6ALQ - chain A; structure by X-ray diffraction, 1.67 A resolution.

[Chain A]
Name: Alpha-ketoglutarate-dependent L-arginine hydroxylase
Source organism: Streptomyces vinaceus
Notes: EC 1.14.11.41
UniProtKB: Q6WZB0 (ARGHX_STRVI); numbering as in UniProt (aligned over 1-358)
Sequence (394 residues; numbered -35 to 358; the number before each row is that of its first residue; numbers below 1 keep their minus sign (Met-35 is residue -35)):
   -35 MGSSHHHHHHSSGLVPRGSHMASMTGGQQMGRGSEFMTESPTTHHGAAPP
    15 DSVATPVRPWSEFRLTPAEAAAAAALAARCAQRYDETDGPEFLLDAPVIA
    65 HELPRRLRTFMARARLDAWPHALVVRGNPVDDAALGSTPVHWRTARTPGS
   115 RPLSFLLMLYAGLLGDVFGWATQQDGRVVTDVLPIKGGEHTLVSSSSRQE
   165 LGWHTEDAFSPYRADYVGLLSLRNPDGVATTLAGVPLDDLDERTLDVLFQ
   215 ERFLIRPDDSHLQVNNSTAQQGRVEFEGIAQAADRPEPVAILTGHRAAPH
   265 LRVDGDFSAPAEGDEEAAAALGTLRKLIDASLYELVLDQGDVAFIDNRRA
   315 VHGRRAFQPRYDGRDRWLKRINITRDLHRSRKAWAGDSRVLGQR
Unresolved in the structure: -35 to 21
Construct notes: initiating methionine (-35); expression tag (-34 to 0)
Metal / ion sites: Fe2+: His168, Glu170, His316 (together with succinic acid)
Small-molecule neighbours:
  - arginine (ARG): Gln137, Leu156, Val157, Ser158, Leu165, Gly166, Trp167, His168, Glu170, Asp222, Ser224, Asp268, Asp270, Phe271, Arg334
  - succinic acid (SIN): Val146, Leu165, His168, Glu170, Leu183, Thr194, His316, Gly317, Arg318, Arg330, Leu332, Arg334
Curated features (UniProtKB/Swiss-Prot):
  - binding site (L-arginine): Leu156 to Ser158, Asp268 to Asp270, Arg334
  - binding site (Fe cation): His168, Glu170, His316
  - binding site (2-oxoglutarate): Thr194, Arg330, Arg334
Reported in the primary citation:
  - binding site for succinic acid: Arg334
  - catalytic residues: Arg334 (proposed by the authors, not directly observed)

[In short]
Ligands of chain A: succinic acid and arginine. His168, Glu170 and His316 form the Fe2+ site. From UniProt: 7
L-arginine-binding residues, 3 Fe cation-binding residues and 3 residues binding 2-oxoglutarate. From the
paper: the catalytic residue Arg334; a binding site for succinic acid at Arg334.
Chain A is Alpha-ketoglutarate-dependent L-arginine hydroxylase (Streptomyces vinaceus); the structure, VioC
L-arginine hydroxylase bound to Fe(II), L-arginine, and succinate, was determined by X-ray diffraction,
deposited together with 6ALM, 6ALN, 6ALO, 6ALP and 6ALR.
